Entry 2VOD (X-ray diffraction, 2.10 A resolution); this record covers chains A and C.

Chain A:
Name: Lupus la protein
Source organism: Homo sapiens
Notes: fragment: n-terminal domain, residues 4-194
UniProtKB: P05455 (LA_HUMAN); residues 4-194 here = UniProt positions 4-194
Chain sequence (193 residues; row label = number of the first residue in the row):
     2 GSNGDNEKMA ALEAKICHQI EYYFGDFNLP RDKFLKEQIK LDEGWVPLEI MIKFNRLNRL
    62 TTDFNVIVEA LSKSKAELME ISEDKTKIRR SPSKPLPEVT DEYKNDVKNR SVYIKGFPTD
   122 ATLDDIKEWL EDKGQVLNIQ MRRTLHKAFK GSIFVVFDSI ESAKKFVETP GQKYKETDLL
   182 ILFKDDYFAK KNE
Disordered / not traced: 2-5, 193-194
Swiss-Prot annotation at these positions:
  - modified residue: Ser92 (Phosphoserine), Ser94 (Phosphoserine), Lys116 (N6-acetyllysine), Thr120 (Phosphothreonine), Lys128 (N6-acetyllysine)
What the authors report for this chain:
  - binding site for the 7-nt RNA strand (chain C): Gln20, Phe35
  - conformationally variable residues (order/disorder transition): Asp102 to Asn110

Chain C:
Molecule: 7-nt RNA strand
Sequence (7 nucleotides; row label = number of the first residue in the row; numbers below 1 keep their minus sign (A-7 is residue -7)):
    -7 AUAUUUU

Interface between chain A and chain C:
Contacting residue pairs (20):
  Gln20(A) - U-2(C)  hydrogen bond to the base
  Tyr23(A) - U-2(C)  stacking on the base
  Tyr24(A) - U-2(C)  sugar contact
  Tyr24(A) - U-1(C)  hydrogen bond to the phosphate
  Asp33(A) - U-1(C)  hydrogen bond to the sugar
  Lys34(A) - U-6(C)  base contact
  Lys34(A) - U-4(C)  base contact
  Phe35(A) - U-4(C)  base contact
  Phe35(A) - U-1(C)  stacking on the base
  Lys54(A) - U-3(C)  hydrogen bond to the base
  Lys54(A) - U-1(C)  base contact
  Phe55(A) - U-3(C)  base contact
  Phe55(A) - U-1(C)  base contact
  Asn56(A) - U-3(C)  hydrogen bond to the base
  Asn56(A) - U-1(C)  hydrogen bond to the phosphate
  Arg57(A) - U-2(C)  hydrogen bond to the sugar
  Arg57(A) - U-1(C)  hydrogen bond to the phosphate
  Leu124(A) - U-2(C)  sugar contact
  Asn139(A) - U-2(C)  base contact
  Ile140(A) - U-2(C)  hydrogen bond to the base
Other interface residues (no listed pair), chain A (18 interface residues in all): Asn29, Ile51, Leu58, Leu138, Lys148

Overview:
18 residues of chain A face 5 of chain C across their interface, with 9 hydrogen bonds and 2 aromatic stacking
contacts. Polar pairs include Gln20(A)-U-2(C), Lys54(A)-U-3(C) and Asn56(A)-U-3(C). From the paper: a binding
site for the 7-nt RNA strand (chain C) at Gln20(A) and Phe35(A); conformational variability at Asp102(A).
Chain A is Lupus la protein (Homo sapiens) and chain C is a 7-nt RNA strand; the structure, Crystal structure
of N-terminal domains of Human La protein complexed with RNA oligomer AUAUUUU, was determined by X-ray
diffraction, deposited together with 2VON, 2VOO and 2VOP.
